7UWA - chains C and D of the 31 polymer chains in the assembly; structure by electron microscopy, 4.30 A resolution (low resolution: residue-level contacts below are approximate; hydrogen-bond / salt-bridge calls are withheld).

# Chain C
Protein: V-type proton ATPase catalytic subunit A
From: Citrus limon
Notes: EC 7.1.2.2
UniProt: Q9SM09 (VATA_CITUN); residues 1-623 here = UniProt positions 1-623
Chain sequence (623 residues; row label = number of the first residue in the row):
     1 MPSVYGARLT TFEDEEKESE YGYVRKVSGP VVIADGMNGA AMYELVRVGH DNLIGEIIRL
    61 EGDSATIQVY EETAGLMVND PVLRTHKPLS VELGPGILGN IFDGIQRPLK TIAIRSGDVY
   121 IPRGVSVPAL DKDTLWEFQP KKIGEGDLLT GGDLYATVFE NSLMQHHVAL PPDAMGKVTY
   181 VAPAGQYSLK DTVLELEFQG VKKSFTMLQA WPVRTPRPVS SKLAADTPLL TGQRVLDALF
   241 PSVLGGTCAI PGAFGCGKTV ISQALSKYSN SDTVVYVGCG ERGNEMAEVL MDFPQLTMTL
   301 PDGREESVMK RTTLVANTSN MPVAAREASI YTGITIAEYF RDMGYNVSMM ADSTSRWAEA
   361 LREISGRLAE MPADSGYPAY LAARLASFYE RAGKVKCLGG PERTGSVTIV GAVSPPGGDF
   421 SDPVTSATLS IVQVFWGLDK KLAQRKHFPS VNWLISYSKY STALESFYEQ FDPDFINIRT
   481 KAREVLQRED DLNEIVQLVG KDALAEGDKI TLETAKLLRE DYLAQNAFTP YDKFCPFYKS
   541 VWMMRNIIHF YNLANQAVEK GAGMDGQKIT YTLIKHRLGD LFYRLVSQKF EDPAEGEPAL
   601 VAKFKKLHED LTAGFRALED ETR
Disordered / not traced: 1-20
UniProt features mapped onto this chain:
  - binding site (ATP): G252 to T259

# Chain D
Protein: V-type proton ATPase subunit B2
From: Citrus limon
UniProt: A0A067FXK2 (A0A067FXK2_CITSI); residues 1-488 here = UniProt positions 1-488
Chain sequence (488 residues; each row starts with the number of its first residue):
     1 MGVAQNNVDM EEGTLEVAME YRTVTGVAGP LVILDKVKGP KYYEIVNIRL GDGTMRRGQV
    61 LEVDGEKAVV QVFEGTSGID NKFTTVQFTG EVLKTPVSLD MLGRIFNGSG KPIDNGPPIL
   121 PEAYLDISGS SINPSERTYP EEMIQTGIST IDVMNSIARG QKIPLFSAAG LPHNEIAAQI
   181 CRQAGLVKRL EKTDNLLEDG EEDNFAIVFA AMGVNMETAQ FFKRDFEENG SMERVTLFLN
   241 LANDPTIERI ITPRIALTTA EYLAYECGKH VLVILTDMSS YADALREVSA AREEVPGRRG
   301 YPGYMYTDLA QIYERAGRIE GRKGSITQIP ILTMPNDDIT HPTPDLTGYI TEGQIYIDRQ
   361 LQNRQIYPPI NVLPSLSRLM KSAIGEGMTR RDHSDVSNQL YANYAIGKDV QAMKAVVGEE
   421 ALSSEDLLYL EFLDKFERKF VAQGAYDSRN IFQSLDLAWT LLRIFPRELL HRIPGKTLDQ
   481 YYSRDAAN
Disordered / not traced: 1-11, 190-199, 485-488

# Chain C / chain D interface
Residue-residue contacts - 69 pairs, chain C then chain D:
  R25(C) - D64(D)
  R25(C) - G65(D)
  K26(C) - V63(D)
  K26(C) - D64(D)
  V27(C) - Y42(D)
  V27(C) - E62(D)
  V27(C) - V63(D)
  G29(C) - Y42(D)
  A74(C) - Y42(D)
  G75(C) - Y42(D)
  L76(C) - K41(D)
  L76(C) - Y42(D)
  M77(C) - P40(D)
  V78(C) - P40(D)
  V78(C) - V63(D)
  V78(C) - G65(D)
  L109(C) - P134(D)
  L109(C) - S135(D)
  V119(C) - N133(D)
  V119(C) - I319(D)
  V119(C) - R322(D)
  Y120(C) - S130(D)
  Y120(C) - S131(D)
  Y120(C) - E261(D)
  Y120(C) - Y265(D)
  I121(C) - S130(D)
  I121(C) - S131(D)
  I121(C) - N133(D)
  A253(C) - Y349(D)
  F254(C) - D345(D)
  F254(C) - G348(D)
  F254(C) - Y349(D)
  G255(C) - R378(D)
  G257(C) - R378(D)
  G280(C) - Y306(D)
  R282(C) - G348(D)
  R282(C) - Y349(D)
  R282(C) - I350(D)
  R282(C) - T351(D)
  R282(C) - E352(D)
  R282(C) - R378(D)
  N284(C) - T138(D)
  N284(C) - Y139(D)
  N284(C) - P140(D)
  N284(C) - K162(D)
  N284(C) - E352(D)
  A287(C) - R137(D)
  E288(C) - Y139(D)
  L290(C) - S135(D)
  T318(C) - S131(D)
  T318(C) - P134(D)
  S319(C) - Y306(D)
  S319(C) - A310(D)
  N320(C) - S131(D)
  N320(C) - A310(D)
  N320(C) - Q311(D)
  N320(C) - E314(D)
  V323(C) - T307(D)
  R362(C) - V295(D)
  R362(C) - G303(D)
  G376(C) - V295(D)
  S414(C) - Y349(D)
  P415(C) - Y349(D)
  P416(C) - Y349(D)
  G417(C) - T340(D)
  Q444(C) - Y401(D)
  K446(C) - Y401(D)
  F590(C) - H471(D)
  F590(C) - R472(D)
Other interface residues (no listed pair), chain C (45 interface residues in all): S28, T73, K110, G252, C256, M291, M321, R326, G366
Other interface residues (no listed pair), chain D (46 interface residues in all): Y43, I132, E136, G160, R315, L373, L379

# In short
45 residues of chain C face 46 of chain D across their interface. From UniProt: 8 ATP-binding residues on
chain C.
Chain C is V-type proton ATPase catalytic subunit A and chain D is V-type proton ATPase subunit B2, both from
Citrus limon; the structure, Citrus V-ATPase State 1, H in contact with subunits AB, was determined by
electron microscopy together with 7UW9, 7UWB, 7UWC and 7UWD from the same study.
